8ZUK - chains B and n of the 42 polymer chains in the assembly; structure by electron microscopy, 2.83 A resolution.

[Chain B]
Protein: TNF receptor-associated factor 3
From: Homo sapiens
Notes: EC 2.3.2.27
UniProtKB: Q13114 (TRAF3_HUMAN); residues 266-567 here correspond to UniProt positions 267-568 (UniProt number = residue number + 1)
Sequence (310 residues; row label = number of the first residue in the row):
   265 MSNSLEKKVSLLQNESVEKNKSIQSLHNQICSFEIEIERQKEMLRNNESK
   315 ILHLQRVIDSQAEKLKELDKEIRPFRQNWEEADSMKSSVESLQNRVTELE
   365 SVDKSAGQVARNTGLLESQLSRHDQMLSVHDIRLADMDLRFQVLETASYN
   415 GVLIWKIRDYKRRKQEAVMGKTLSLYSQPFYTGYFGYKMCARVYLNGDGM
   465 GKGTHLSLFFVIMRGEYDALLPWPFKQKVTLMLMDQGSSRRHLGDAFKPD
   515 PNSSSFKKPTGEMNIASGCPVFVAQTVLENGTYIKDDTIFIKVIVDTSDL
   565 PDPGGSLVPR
Unresolved in the structure: 265-386, 566-574
Differences from the reference sequence: initiating methionine (265); expression tag (568-574)
Swiss-Prot annotation at these positions:
  - region: L391 to N414 (Microbial infection: Interaction with glycoprotein N of Andes and New York hantaviruses)
  - cross-link: K328 (Glycyl lysine isopeptide (Lys-Gly) (interchain with G-Cter in ubiquitin))

[Chain n]
Protein: Tumor necrosis factor receptor superfamily member 13C
From: Homo sapiens
UniProtKB: Q96RJ3 (TR13C_HUMAN); residues 1-184 here = UniProt positions 1-184
Sequence (193 residues; each row starts with the number of its first residue):
     1 MRRGPRSLRGRDAPAPTPCVPAECFDLLVRHCVACGLLRTPRPKPAGASS
    51 PAPRTALQPQESVGAGAGEAALPLPGLLFGAPALLGLALVLALVLVGLVS
   101 WRRRQRRLRGASSAEAPDGDKDAPEPLDKVIILSPGISDATAPAWPPPGE
   151 DPGTTPPGHSVPVPATELGSTELVTTKTAGPEQQSNSLEVLFQ
Unresolved in the structure: 1-159, 177-193
Differences from the reference sequence: expression tag (185-193)
Swiss-Prot annotation at these positions:
  - region: D26 to H31 (Essential for TNFSF13B/TALL1/BAFF/BLyS binding)

[Chain B / chain n interface]
Pairs across the interface (10; chain B residue first):
  K466(B) with T166(n)
  G467(B) with A165(n); T166(n)
  T468(B) with P164(n); A165(n); T166(n)
  H469(B) with V163(n); P164(n)
  A538(B) with P164(n), hydrophobic
  T540(B) with P164(n)

[Overview]
6 residues of chain B face 4 of chain n across their interface.
Chain B is TNF receptor-associated factor 3 and chain n is Tumor necrosis factor receptor superfamily member
13C, both from Homo sapiens; the structure, Cluster structure of the BAFF-BAFFR-TRAF3 complex, was determined
by electron microscopy (same publication as 8ZUI and 8ZUJ).
